PDB entry 9CC5 | X-ray diffraction, 1.87 A resolution | chains A and B

== Chain A ==
Molecule: Amylin-NHO-22 Binder
Source organism: synthetic construct
Sequence (133 residues; numbered 1 to 133; the number before each row is that of its first residue):
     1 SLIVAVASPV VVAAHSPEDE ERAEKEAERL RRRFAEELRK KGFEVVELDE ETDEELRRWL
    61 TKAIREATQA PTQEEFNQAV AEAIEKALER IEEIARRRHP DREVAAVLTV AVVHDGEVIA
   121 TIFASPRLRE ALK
Disordered / not traced: 1

== Chain B ==
Molecule: Islet amyloid polypeptide
UniProt: P10997 (IAPP_HUMAN); residues 134-170 here correspond to UniProt positions 34-70 (UniProt number = residue number - 100)
Sequence (37 residues; row label = number of the first residue in the row):
   134 KCNTATCATQ RLANFLVHSS NNFGAILSST NVGSNTY
Disordered / not traced: 164-170
Disulfides: C135-C140

== Chain A / chain B interface ==
Pairs across the interface (51):
  V12(A) with L145(B), hydrophobic
  A13(A) with T142(B)
  R22(A) with T163(B), hydrogen bond
  E26(A) with S161(B), hydrogen bond; S162(B); T163(B)
  L30(A) with I159(B); S161(B)
  R33(A) with S161(B)
  F34(A) with I159(B), hydrophobic
  T68(A) with K134(B); C135(B), hydrogen bond (backbone-backbone)
  Q69(A) with K134(B)
  A70(A) with K134(B)
  T72(A) with R144(B)
  Q73(A) with R144(B), hydrogen bond; N147(B), hydrogen bond; F148(B)
  F76(A) with R144(B); L145(B); F148(B), hydrophobic
  N77(A) with F148(B); H151(B)
  V80(A) with F148(B), hydrophobic
  A81(A) with F148(B)
  I84(A) with F148(B), hydrophobic
  V110(A) with L149(B)
  V112(A) with L145(B), hydrophobic; L149(B), hydrophobic
  V113(A) with T142(B)
  H114(A) with T142(B), hydrogen bond; Q143(B), hydrogen bond
  E117(A) with T163(B), hydrogen bond
  V118(A) with S162(B); T163(B), hydrogen bond (backbone-side chain)
  I119(A) with A146(B), hydrophobic; L149(B); L160(B), hydrophobic; S161(B)
  A120(A) with L160(B); S161(B), hydrogen bond (backbone-backbone)
  T121(A) with L149(B); S152(B); A158(B); I159(B); L160(B)
  I122(A) with A158(B); I159(B), hydrogen bond (backbone-backbone)
  F123(A) with F148(B), hydrophobic; L149(B), hydrophobic; S152(B)
Interface residues without a listed pair, chain A (31 interface residues in all): I64, P71, A111
Interface residues without a listed pair, chain B (20 interface residues in all): T139, A141

== Overview ==
Chain A and chain B form an interface of 31 and 20 residues respectively, with 11 hydrogen bonds. Polar
contacts include R22(A)-T163(B), E26(A)-S161(B) and Q73(A)-R144(B).
Here chain A is Amylin-NHO-22 Binder (synthetic construct) and chain B is Islet amyloid polypeptide. Entry
9CC5 (De novo design of high-affinity protein binders to bio active peptide Amylin) was determined by X-ray
diffraction (same publication as 9NZH).
